8JCB - chains F and G of the 16 polymer chains in the assembly; structure by electron microscopy, 9.50 A resolution (very low resolution: no residue pairs are listed; an interface is given only as per-side residue counts).

Chain F:
Name: T-cell surface glycoprotein CD3 epsilon chain
From: Homo sapiens
UniProt: P07766 (CD3E_HUMAN); residue numbers follow UniProt; this construct covers 1-207
Chain sequence (207 residues; numbered 1 to 207; the number before each row is that of its first residue):
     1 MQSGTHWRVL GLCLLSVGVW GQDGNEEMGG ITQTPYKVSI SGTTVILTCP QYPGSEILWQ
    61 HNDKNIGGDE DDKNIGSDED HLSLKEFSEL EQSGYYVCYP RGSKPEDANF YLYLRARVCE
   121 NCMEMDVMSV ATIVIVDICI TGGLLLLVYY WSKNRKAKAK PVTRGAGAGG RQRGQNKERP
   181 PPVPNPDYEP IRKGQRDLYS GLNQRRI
Disordered / not traced: 1-32, 70-73, 155-207
Disulfide bonds: Cys-49/Cys-98, Cys-119/Cys-122

Chain G:
Name: T-cell surface glycoprotein CD3 gamma chain
From: Homo sapiens
UniProt: P09693 (CD3G_HUMAN); residues 1-182 here = UniProt positions 1-182
Chain sequence (182 residues; row label = number of the first residue in the row):
     1 MEQGKGLAVL ILAIILLQGT LAQSIKGNHL VKVYDYQEDG SVLLTCDAEA KNITWFKDGK
    61 MIGFLTEDKK KWNLGSNAKD PRGMYQCKGS QNKSKPLQVY YRMCQNCIEL NAATISGFLF
   121 AEIVSIFVLA VGVYFIAGQD GVRQSRASDK QTLLPNDQLY QPLKDREDDQ YSHLQGNQLR
   181 RN
Disordered / not traced: 1-25, 141-182
Disulfide bonds: Cys-46/Cys-87, Cys-104/Cys-107
UniProt features mapped onto this chain:
  - motif: Leu-153, Leu-154 (Di-leucine motif)
  - modified residue (Phosphoserine): Ser-145, Ser-148
  - glycosylation (N-linked (GlcNAc...) asparagine): Asn-52, Asn-92
  - mutagenesis: Leu-153 (L153A: Abolishes lysosomal targeting; L153I: Diminished but persistent lysosomal targeting), Leu-154 (L154A: Abolishes lysosomal targeting; L154A: Diminished but persistent lysosomal targeting; L154I: No effect), Tyr-160 (Y160A: Abolishes lysosomal targeting), Leu-163 (L163A: Abolishes lysosomal targeting)

How chain F and chain G interact:
At this resolution (10 A) residue pairs are not listed: 36 residues of chain F and 32 of chain G lie at the interface.

Summary:
Chain F and chain G form an interface of 36 and 32 residues respectively. From UniProt: 4 mutagenesis sites on
chain G.
Here chain F is T-cell surface glycoprotein CD3 epsilon chain and chain G is T-cell surface glycoprotein CD3
gamma chain, both from Homo sapiens. Entry 8JCB (Vgamma5 Vdelta1 T cell receptor complex) was determined by
electron microscopy, deposited together with 8JBV, 8JC0, 8WXE, 8WY0, 8WYI and 8YC0.
